Entry 9D4U (electron microscopy, 3.55 A resolution); this record covers chains A and P of the 11 polymer chains in the assembly.

Chain A:
Protein: Proteasome subunit alpha type-1
From: Saccharomyces cerevisiae
UniProtKB: P21243 (PSA1_YEAST); numbering as in UniProt (aligned over 1-252)
Amino-acid sequence (252 residues; row label = number of the first residue in the row):
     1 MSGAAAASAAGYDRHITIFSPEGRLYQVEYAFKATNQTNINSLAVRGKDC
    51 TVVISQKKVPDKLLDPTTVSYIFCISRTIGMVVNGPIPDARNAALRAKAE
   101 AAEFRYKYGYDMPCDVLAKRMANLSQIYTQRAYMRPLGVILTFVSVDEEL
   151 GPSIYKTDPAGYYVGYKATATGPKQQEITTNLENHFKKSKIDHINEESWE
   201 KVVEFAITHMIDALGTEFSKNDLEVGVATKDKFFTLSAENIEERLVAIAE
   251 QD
Not modelled in the structure: 1-10

Chain P:
Protein: Proteasome maturation factor UMP1
From: Saccharomyces cerevisiae
UniProtKB: P38293 (UMP1_YEAST); residues 1-148 here = UniProt positions 1-148
Amino-acid sequence (200 residues; each row starts with the number of its first residue):
     1 MNIVPQDTFKSQVSTDQDKSVLSSAVPSLPDTLRQQEGGAVPLSTQLNDR
    51 HPLESTLKNWETTQRQRQMEQYRQIFGIAEPMKRTMEMEIVNRTDFNPLS
   101 TNGSIHRDILLNKECSIDWEDVYPGTGLQASTMVGDDVHSKIEKQLGIGR
   151 RIPGLINPWKRRWKKNFIAVSAANRFKKISSSGALDYDIPTTASENLYFQ
Not modelled in the structure: 1-49, 125-200
Construct notes: expression tag (149-200)

Interface between chain A and chain P:
Pairs across the interface - 30 pairs, chain A then chain P:
  N92(A) with K83(P), hydrogen bond
  L95(A) with F76(P), hydrophobic
  K98(A) with F76(P)
  A99(A) with Y72(P), hydrophobic; R84(P)
  E100(A) with R84(P), salt bridge
  E103(A) with Q68(P), hydrogen bond; N112(P), hydrogen bond
  R120(A) with I109(P), hydrogen bond (side chain-backbone); N112(P); E114(P), salt bridge
  N123(A) with I109(P)
  L124(A) with I109(P); L110(P), hydrophobic
  Q126(A) with H106(P), hydrogen bond; I109(P)
  I127(A) with H106(P); I109(P), hydrophobic; L110(P), hydrophobic
  Y128(A) with E87(P)
  Q130(A) with H106(P), hydrogen bond
  R131(A) with V91(P); D95(P), salt bridge; S104(P), hydrogen bond; H106(P)
  Y133(A) with I90(P); T94(P)
  M134(A) with E87(P); I90(P), hydrophobic; V91(P), hydrophobic
Also at the interface, not in a pair above, chain A (19 interface residues in all): R96, K107, Y108
Also at the interface, not in a pair above, chain P (18 interface residues in all): E80, C115

Summary:
The interface between chain A and chain P involves 19 residues on one side and 18 on the other; the contacts
include 7 hydrogen bonds and 3 salt bridges. Polar pairs include E100(A)-R84(P), R120(A)-E114(P) and
R131(A)-D95(P).
Chain A is Proteasome subunit alpha type-1 and chain P is Proteasome maturation factor UMP1, both from
Saccharomyces cerevisiae; the structure, Core particle assembly intermediate Capless 13S purified from
Saccharomyces cerevisiae, was determined by electron microscopy.
